1KX3 - chains I and A of the 10 polymer chains in the assembly; structure by X-ray diffraction, 2.00 A resolution.

== Chain I ==
Molecule: 5'(ATCAATATCCACCTGCAGATTCTACCAAAAGTGTATTTGGAAACTGCTCCATCAAAAGGCATGTTCAGCTGAATTCAGCTGAACATGCCTTTTGATGGAGCAGTTTCCAAATACACTTTTGGTAGAATCTGCAGGTGGATATTGAT)3' (146-nt DNA)
Organism: Homo sapiens
Sequence (146 nucleotides; numbered -72 to 73; the number before each row is that of its first residue; numbers below 1 keep their minus sign (DA-72 is residue -72)):
   -72 ATCAATATCC ACCTGCAGAT TCTACCAAAA GTGTATTTGG AAACTGCTCC ATCAAAAGGC
   -12 ATGTTCAGCT GAATTCAGCT GAACATGCCT TTTGATGGAG CAGTTTCCAA ATACACTTTT
    48 GGTAGAATCT GCAGGTGGAT ATTGAT
Ion coordination: Mn2+ site 1: DG-34, DG-33; Mn2+ site 2 near DG27 (its only coordinating residue here); Mn2+ site 3 near DG48 (its only coordinating residue here); Mn2+ site 4 near DG61 (its only coordinating residue here); Mn2+ site 5 near DG65 (its only coordinating residue here)

== Chain A ==
Name: histone H3
Organism: Xenopus laevis
UniProt: P84233 (H31_XENLA); numbering as in UniProt (aligned over 1-135)
Chain sequence (135 residues; each row starts with the number of its first residue):
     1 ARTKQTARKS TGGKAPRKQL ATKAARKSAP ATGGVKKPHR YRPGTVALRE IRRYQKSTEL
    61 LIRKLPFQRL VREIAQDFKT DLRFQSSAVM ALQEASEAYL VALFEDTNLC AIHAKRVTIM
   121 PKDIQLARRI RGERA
Unresolved in the structure: 1-37
Sequence notes: conflict Ala102 (Gly in P84233)
Curated features (UniProtKB/Swiss-Prot):
  - modified residue: Lys37 (N6,N6,N6-trimethyllysine), Ser87 (Phosphoserine)

== Interface between chain I and chain A ==
Residue-residue contacts (26; chain I residue first):
  DC-23(I) - Arg83(A)  hydrogen bond to the base
  DC-23(I) - Phe84(A)  sugar contact
  DC-23(I) - Gln85(A)  phosphate contact
  DC-23(I) - Ser86(A)  hydrogen bond to the phosphate
  DA-22(I) - Arg72(A)  salt bridge to the phosphate
  DA-22(I) - Arg83(A)  phosphate contact
  DA-22(I) - Phe84(A)  hydrogen bond to the phosphate
  DC-13(I) - Arg63(A)  salt bridge to the phosphate
  DT-8(I) - Arg40(A)  base contact
  DA-6(I) - Arg42(A)  phosphate contact
  DA-6(I) - Pro43(A)  phosphate contact
  DG-5(I) - Arg42(A)  salt bridge to the phosphate
  DC-4(I) - Val117(A)  phosphate contact
  DC-4(I) - Thr118(A)  hydrogen bond to the phosphate
  DT-3(I) - Arg116(A)  phosphate contact
  DT-3(I) - Val117(A)  hydrogen bond to the phosphate
  DT-3(I) - Thr118(A)  hydrogen bond to the phosphate
  DT-3(I) - Met120(A)  phosphate contact
  DG-2(I) - Arg116(A)  salt bridge to the phosphate
  DG-2(I) - Met120(A)  phosphate contact
  DT70(I) - Tyr41(A)  phosphate contact
  DT70(I) - Thr45(A)  phosphate contact
  DG71(I) - Arg40(A)  sugar contact
  DG71(I) - Tyr41(A)  phosphate contact
  DG71(I) - Arg42(A)  hydrogen bond to the phosphate
  DG71(I) - Thr45(A)  hydrogen bond to the phosphate
Interface residues without a listed pair, chain I (13 interface residues in all): DG-14, DA72
Interface residues without a listed pair, chain A (16 interface residues in all): Lys115

== Overview ==
13 residues of chain I and 16 residues of chain A are in contact; the contacts include 8 hydrogen bonds and 4
salt bridges. Polar pairs include DC-23(I)-Arg83(A), DC-23(I)-Ser86(A) and DA-22(I)-Phe84(A). DG-34(I) and
DG-33(I) coordinate Mn2+ site 1.
Chain I is
5'(ATCAATATCCACCTGCAGATTCTACCAAAAGTGTATTTGGAAACTGCTCCATCAAAAGGCATGTTCAGCTGAATTCAGCTGAACATGCCTTTTGATGGAGCAGTTTCCAAATACACTTTTGGTAGAATCTGCAGGTGGATATTGAT)3'
(146-nt DNA) (Homo sapiens) and chain A is histone H3 (Xenopus laevis); the structure, X-Ray Structure of the
Nucleosome Core Particle, NCP146, at 2.0 A Resolution, was determined by X-ray diffraction, deposited together
with 1KX4.
